PDB entry 4XK8 | X-ray diffraction, 2.80 A resolution | chains B and D of the 16 polymer chains in the assembly

# Chain B
Protein: Photosystem I P700 chlorophyll a apoprotein A2
Chain sequence (733 residues; numbered 2 to 734; the number before each row is that of its first residue):
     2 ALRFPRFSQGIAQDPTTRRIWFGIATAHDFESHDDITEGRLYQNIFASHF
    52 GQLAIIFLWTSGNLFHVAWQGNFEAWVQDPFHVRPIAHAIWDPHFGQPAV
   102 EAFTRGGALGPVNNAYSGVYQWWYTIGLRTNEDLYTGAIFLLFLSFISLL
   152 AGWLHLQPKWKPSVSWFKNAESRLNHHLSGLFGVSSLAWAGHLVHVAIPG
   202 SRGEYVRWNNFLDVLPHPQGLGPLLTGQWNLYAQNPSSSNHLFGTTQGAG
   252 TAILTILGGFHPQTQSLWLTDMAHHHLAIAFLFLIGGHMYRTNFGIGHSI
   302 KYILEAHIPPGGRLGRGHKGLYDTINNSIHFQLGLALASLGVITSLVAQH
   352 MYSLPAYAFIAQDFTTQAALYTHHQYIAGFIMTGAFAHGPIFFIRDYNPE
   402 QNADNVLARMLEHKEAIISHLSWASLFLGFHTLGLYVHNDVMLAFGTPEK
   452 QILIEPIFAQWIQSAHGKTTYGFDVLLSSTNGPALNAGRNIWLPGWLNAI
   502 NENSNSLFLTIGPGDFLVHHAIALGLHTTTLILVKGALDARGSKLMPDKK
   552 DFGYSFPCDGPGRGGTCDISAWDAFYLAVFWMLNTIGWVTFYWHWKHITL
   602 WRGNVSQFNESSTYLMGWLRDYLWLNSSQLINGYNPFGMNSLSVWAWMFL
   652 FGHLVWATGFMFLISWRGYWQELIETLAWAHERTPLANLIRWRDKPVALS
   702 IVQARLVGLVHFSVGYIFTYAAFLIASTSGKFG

# Chain D
Protein: Uncharacterized protein
UniProtKB: I1NGD2 (I1NGD2_SOYBN); residues 70-210 here correspond to UniProt positions 63-203 (UniProt number = residue number - 7)
Chain sequence (141 residues; each row starts with the number of its first residue):
    70 TPPELDPNTPSPIFGGSTGGLLRKAQVEEFYVITWDSPKEQIFEMPTGGA
   120 AIMREGPNLLKLARKEQCLALGTRLRSKYKIKYQFYRVFPNGEVQYLHPK
   170 DGVYPEKVNAGRQGVGQNFRSIGKNVSPIEVKFTGKQPYDL

# Chain B / chain D interface
Residue-residue contacts - 24 pairs, chain B then chain D:
  Glu32(B) - Lys201(D)  salt bridge
  Ile37(B) - Phe202(D)  hydrophobic
  Thr38(B) - Phe202(D)
  Glu39(B) - Phe202(D)
  Ile395(B) - Pro197(D)
  Arg396(B) - Ile198(D)
  Arg396(B) - Lys201(D)
  Asp397(B) - Ile198(D)
  Asp397(B) - Lys201(D)  salt bridge
  Tyr398(B) - Ile198(D)
  Pro400(B) - Ser196(D)
  Arg542(B) - Ser196(D)  hydrogen bond
  Asp549(B) - Ile191(D)
  Lys551(B) - Asn194(D)
  Lys551(B) - Pro197(D)
  Asp552(B) - Asn194(D)
  Asp552(B) - Pro207(D)
  Trp680(B) - Thr87(D)  hydrogen bond (side chain-backbone)
  Trp680(B) - Leu91(D)
  Glu683(B) - Leu91(D)
  Glu683(B) - Arg92(D)  hydrogen bond (side chain-backbone)
  Arg684(B) - Leu90(D)
  Arg692(B) - Arg92(D)
  Lys696(B) - Glu97(D)  salt bridge
Also at the interface, not in a pair above, chain B (21 interface residues in all): Leu42, Asn399, Glu401
Also at the interface, not in a pair above, chain D (16 interface residues in all): Val195, Glu199, Tyr208

# Summary
21 residues of chain B face 16 of chain D across their interface; the contacts include 3 hydrogen bonds and 3
salt bridges. Among the polar pairs are Glu32(B)-Lys201(D), Asp397(B)-Lys201(D) and Lys696(B)-Glu97(D).
Here chain B is Photosystem I P700 chlorophyll a apoprotein A2 and chain D is Uncharacterized protein. Entry
4XK8 (Crystal structure of plant photosystem I-LHCI super-complex at 2.8 angstrom resolution) was determined
by X-ray diffraction.
